2QJY - chains A and C of the 6 polymer chains in the assembly; structure by X-ray diffraction, 2.40 A resolution.

[Chain A]
Molecule: Cytochrome b
Organism: Rhodobacter sphaeroides
UniProtKB: Q02761 (CYB_RHOSH); numbering as in UniProt (aligned over 1-445)
Chain sequence (445 residues; each row starts with the number of its first residue):
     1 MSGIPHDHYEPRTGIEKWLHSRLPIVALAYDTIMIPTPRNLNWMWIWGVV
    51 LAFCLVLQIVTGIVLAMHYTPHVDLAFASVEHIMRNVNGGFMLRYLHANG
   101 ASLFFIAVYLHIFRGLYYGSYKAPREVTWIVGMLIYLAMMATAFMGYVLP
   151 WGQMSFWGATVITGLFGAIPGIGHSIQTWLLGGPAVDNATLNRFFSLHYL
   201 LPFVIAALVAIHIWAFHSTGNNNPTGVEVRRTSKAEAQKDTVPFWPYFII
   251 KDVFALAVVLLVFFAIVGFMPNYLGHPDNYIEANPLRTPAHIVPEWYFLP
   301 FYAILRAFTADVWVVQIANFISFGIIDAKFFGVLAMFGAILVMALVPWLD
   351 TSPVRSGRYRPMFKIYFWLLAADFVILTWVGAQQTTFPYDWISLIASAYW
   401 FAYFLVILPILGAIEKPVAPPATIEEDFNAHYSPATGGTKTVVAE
Disordered / not traced: 1-2, 431-445
Differences from the reference sequence: engineered mutation Arg287 (Ser in Q02761)
Metal / ion sites: heme Fe site 1: His97, His198; heme Fe site 2: His111, His212
Residues lining bound ligands:
  - 2-O-octyl-beta-D-glucopyranose (BGL): Ala265, Phe269, Met270
  - heme (HEM), molecule 1: Trp45, Ile46, Trp47, Gly48, Val49, Leu51, Ala52, Phe104, Val108, His111, Ile112, Arg114, Ser120, Arg125, Thr128, Trp129, Gly132, Met133, Ile135, Tyr136, Met139, Ile205, Val209, His212, Phe216, Thr219, Gly220, Asn221, Asn222
  - heme (HEM), molecule 2: Leu55, Gln58, Ile59, Gly62, Ile63, Leu65, Ala66, Tyr69, Val80, Arg94, His97, Ala98, Ala101, Phe104, Thr142, Ala143, Gly146, Tyr147, Leu149, Pro150, Phe195, His198, Tyr199, Pro202, Ile205, Tyr297
  - lauryl oleyl phosphatidyl ethanolamine (LOP; (1R)-2-{[(R)-(2-aminoethoxy)(hydroxy)phosphoryl]oxy}-1-[(dodecanoyloxy)methyl]ethyl (9Z)-octadec-9-enoate): Asn42, Met44, Trp47, Asn99, Leu103, Ile106, Leu110, Phe113, Arg114, Tyr117, Tyr118, Val259, Val262, Phe263, Ile266, Leu274, Trp296, Arg358, Lys364, Phe367, Trp368, Ala371, Phe374, Val375, Thr378
  - stigmatellin a (SMA): Leu137, Met140, Ala141, Phe144, Met145, Met154, Gly158, Val161, Ile162, Phe166, Leu180, Phe194, Leu197, Ile292, Val293, Pro294, Glu295, Phe298, Phe301, Tyr302, Leu305, Met336, Phe337, Ile340
  - ubiquinone-2 (UQ2): Thr32, Ile35, Val49, Ala52, Leu55, Val56, Ala206, Ile213, Phe216, His217, Asn221, Phe244, Asp252
Curated features (UniProtKB/Swiss-Prot):
  - binding site (heme b): His97, His111, His198, His212

[Chain C]
Molecule: Ubiquinol-cytochrome c reductase iron-sulfur subunit
Organism: Rhodobacter sphaeroides
Notes: EC 1.10.2.2
UniProtKB: Q02762 (UCRI_RHOSH); residue numbers follow UniProt; this construct covers 1-187
Chain sequence (187 residues; each row starts with the number of its first residue):
     1 MSNAEDHAGTRRDFLYYATAGAGAVATGAAVWPLINQMNPSADVQALASI
    51 FVDVSSVEPGVQLTVKFLGKPIFIRRRTEADIELGRSVQLGQLVDTNARN
   101 ANIDAGAEATDQNRTLDEAGEWLVMWGVCTHLGCSPIGGVSGDFGGWFCP
   151 CHGSHYDSAGRIRKGPAPENLPIPLAKFIDETTIQLG
Disordered / not traced: 1-8
Differences from the reference sequence: engineered mutation Ser135 (Val in Q02762)
Disulfides: Cys134-Cys151
Metal / ion sites: 2Fe-2S cluster Fe: Cys129, His131, Cys149, His152
Residues lining bound ligands: 2Fe-2S cluster (FES): Cys129, His131, Leu132, Gly133, Cys134, Cys149, Cys151, His152, Gly153, Ser154, Pro166
Curated features (UniProtKB/Swiss-Prot):
  - binding site ([2Fe-2S] cluster): Cys129, His131, Cys149, His152

[Chain A / chain C interface]
Contacting residue pairs (15; chain A residue first):
  Val64(A) with Gln37(C)
  Met67(A) with Gln37(C); Met38(C), hydrophobic
  His68(A) with Gln37(C), hydrogen bond
  His82(A) with Ser41(C); Asp43(C), salt bridge
  Asn86(A) with Ser41(C); Ala42(C), hydrogen bond (backbone-backbone); Asp43(C)
  Val87(A) with Gln37(C)
  Asn88(A) with Asn36(C), hydrogen bond (side chain-backbone); Gln37(C); Asn39(C), hydrogen bond (side chain-backbone); Pro40(C)
  Leu93(A) with Gln37(C)
Interface residues without a listed pair, chain A (9 interface residues in all): Val60
Interface residues without a listed pair, chain C (9 interface residues in all): Leu34

[Summary]
Chain A and chain C each contribute 9 residues to their interface, with 4 hydrogen bonds and 1 salt bridge.
Polar pairs include His82(A)-Asp43(C), His68(A)-Gln37(C) and Asn88(A)-Asn36(C). Ligands of chain A: heme,
stigmatellin a, lauryl oleyl phosphatidyl ethanolamine, ubiquinone-2 and 2-O-octyl-beta-D-glucopyranose.
Here chain A is Cytochrome b and chain C is Ubiquinol-cytochrome c reductase iron-sulfur subunit, both from
Rhodobacter sphaeroides. Entry 2QJY (Crystal structure of rhodobacter sphaeroides double mutant with
stigmatellin and UQ2) was determined by X-ray diffraction (same publication as 2QJK and 2QJP).
